7DFL - chains B and A of the 5 polymer chains in the assembly; structure by electron microscopy, 3.30 A resolution.

== Chain B ==
Protein: Guanine nucleotide-binding protein G(I)/G(S)/G(T) subunit beta-1
From: Homo sapiens
UniProtKB: P62873 (GBB1_HUMAN); residues 2-340 here = UniProt positions 2-340
Chain sequence (339 residues; numbered 2 to 340; the number before each row is that of its first residue):
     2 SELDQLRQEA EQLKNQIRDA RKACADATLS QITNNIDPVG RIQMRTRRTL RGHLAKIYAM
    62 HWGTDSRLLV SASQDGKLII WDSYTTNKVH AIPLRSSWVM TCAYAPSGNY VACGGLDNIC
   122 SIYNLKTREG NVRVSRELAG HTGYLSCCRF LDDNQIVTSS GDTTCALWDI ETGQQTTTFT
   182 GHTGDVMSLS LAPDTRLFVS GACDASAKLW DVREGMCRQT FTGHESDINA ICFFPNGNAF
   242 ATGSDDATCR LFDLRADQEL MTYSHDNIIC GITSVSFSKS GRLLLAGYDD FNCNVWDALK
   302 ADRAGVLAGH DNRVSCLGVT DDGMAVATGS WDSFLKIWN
Curated features (UniProtKB/Swiss-Prot):
  - modified residue: Ser2 (N-acetylserine), His266 (Phosphohistidine)
  - natural variant: Leu30 (L30F: In MRD42; uncertain significance), Arg52 (R52G: In MRD42), Gly64 (G64V: In MRD42), Asp76 (D76E: In MRD42; D76G: In MRD42), Gly77 (G77S: In MRD42), Lys78 (K78R: In MRD42), Ile80 (I80N: In MRD42; I80T: In MRD42), His91 (H91R: In MRD42; uncertain significance), Ala92 (A92T: In MRD42), Pro94 (P94S: In MRD42), Leu95 (L95P: In MRD42), Arg96 (R96L: In MRD42), 5 further natural variant entries in UniProt

== Chain A ==
Protein: Guanine nucleotide-binding protein G(q) subunit alpha
From: Homo sapiens
Chain sequence (351 residues; numbered 3 to 359; 6 numbers in that range are skipped by the numbering (no residue carries them; nothing is unmodelled there); the number before each row is that of its first residue):
     3 CTLSAEDKAA VERSKMIDRN LREDGEK
    36 ARRELKLLLL GTGESGKSTF IKQMRIIHGS GYSDEDKRGF TKLVYQNIFT AMQAMIRAMD
    96 TLKIPYKHEH NKAHAQLVRE VDVEKVSTFE NPYVDAIRSL WSDPGIQECY DRRREYQLSD
   156 STKYYLNDLD RIADSTYLPT QQDVLRVRVP TTGIIEYPFD LQSVIFRMVD VGGQRSERRK
   216 WIHCFENVTS IMFLVALSEY DQVLVESDNE NRMEESKALF RTIITYPWFQ NSSVILFLNK
   276 KDLLEEKIMY SHLVDYFPEY DGPQRDAQAA REFILKMFVD LNPDSDKILY SHFTCATDTE
   336 NIRFVFAAVK DTILQLNLKE YNLV
Disordered / not traced: 65-186, 239-242

== Interface between chain B and chain A ==
Pairs across the interface (53):
  Gly53(B) with Leu23(A)
  Leu55(B) with Arg24(A); Gly27(A); Ala36(A), hydrophobic
  Tyr59(B) with Cys219(A)
  Gln75(B) with Lys41(A)
  Lys78(B) with Leu23(A); Asp26(A), salt bridge
  Ile80(B) with Leu23(A), hydrophobic
  Asn88(B) with Ala12(A); Val13(A); Ser16(A)
  Lys89(B) with Ser16(A), hydrogen bond (backbone-side chain); Ile19(A); Asp20(A), salt bridge; Leu23(A)
  Val90(B) with Arg15(A), hydrogen bond (backbone-side chain)
  His91(B) with Arg15(A)
  Ala92(B) with Ile19(A), hydrophobic
  Ser98(B) with Glu191(A)
  Trp99(B) with Lys41(A); Ile189(A); Glu191(A), hydrogen bond; Val204(A), hydrophobic; Phe220(A), hydrophobic
  Met101(B) with Trp216(A), hydrophobic; His218(A), hydrogen bond; Cys219(A), hydrophobic
  Leu117(B) with Ile189(A); Trp216(A); Phe220(A), hydrophobic
  Asp118(B) with Ile189(A)
  Asn119(B) with Gln209(A), hydrogen bond
  Thr143(B) with Gln209(A); Arg210(A)
  Tyr145(B) with Val206(A); Gln209(A), hydrogen bond; Ser211(A); Trp216(A)
  Ser147(B) with Trp216(A)
  Ser161(B) with Trp216(A)
  Gly162(B) with Ser211(A); Trp216(A)
  Asp186(B) with Glu212(A), hydrogen bond (side chain-backbone); Trp216(A), hydrogen bond
  Met188(B) with Lys215(A); Trp216(A), hydrophobic
  Cys204(B) with Arg214(A), hydrogen bond; Lys215(A)
  Asp228(B) with Arg214(A), salt bridge; Lys215(A)
  Arg314(B) with Glu221(A), salt bridge
  Trp332(B) with Glu221(A)
Also at the interface, not in a pair above, chain B (33 interface residues in all): His54, Gly144, Leu146, Asn230, Asp246
Also at the interface, not in a pair above, chain A (32 interface residues in all): Asp9, Thr187, Arg202, Gly207, Asn222

== Summary ==
Chain B and chain A form an interface of 33 and 32 residues respectively; the contacts include 9 hydrogen
bonds and 4 salt bridges. Polar pairs include Lys78(B)-Asp26(A), Lys89(B)-Asp20(A) and Asp228(B)-Arg214(A).
Chain B is Guanine nucleotide-binding protein G(I)/G(S)/G(T) subunit beta-1 and chain A is Guanine
nucleotide-binding protein G(q) subunit alpha, both from Homo sapiens; the structure, Cryo-EM structure of
histamine H1 receptor Gq complex, was determined by electron microscopy.
